Entry 8K7B (electron microscopy, 3.90 A resolution); this record covers chains A and B.

[Chain A (and B)]
Molecule: ATP-binding cassette sub-family B member 6
From: Homo sapiens
Notes: EC 7.6.2.5; chain B of this document is another copy of the same molecule, construct and numbering; everything in this record applies to it too
UniProt: Q9NP58 (ABCB6_HUMAN); numbering as in UniProt (aligned over 238-827)
Chain sequence (590 residues; each row starts with the number of its first residue):
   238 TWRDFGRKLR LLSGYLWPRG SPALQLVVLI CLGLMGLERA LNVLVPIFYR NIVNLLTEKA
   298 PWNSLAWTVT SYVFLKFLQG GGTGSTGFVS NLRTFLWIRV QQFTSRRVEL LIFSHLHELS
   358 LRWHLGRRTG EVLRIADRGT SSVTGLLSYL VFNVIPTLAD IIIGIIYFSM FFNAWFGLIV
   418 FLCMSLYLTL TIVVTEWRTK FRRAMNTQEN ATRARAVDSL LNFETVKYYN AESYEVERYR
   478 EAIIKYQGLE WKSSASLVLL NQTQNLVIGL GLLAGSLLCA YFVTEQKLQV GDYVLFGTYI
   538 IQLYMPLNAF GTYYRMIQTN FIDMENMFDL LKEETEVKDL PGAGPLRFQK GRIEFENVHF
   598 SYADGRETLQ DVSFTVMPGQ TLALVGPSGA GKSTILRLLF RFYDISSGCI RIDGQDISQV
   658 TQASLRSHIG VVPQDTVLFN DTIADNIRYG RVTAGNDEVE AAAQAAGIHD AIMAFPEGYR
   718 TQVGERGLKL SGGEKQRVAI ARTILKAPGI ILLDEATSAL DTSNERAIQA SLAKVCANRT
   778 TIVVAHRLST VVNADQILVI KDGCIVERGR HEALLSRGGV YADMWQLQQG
Construct notes: engineered mutation A546 (Trp in Q9NP58)
UniProt features mapped onto this chain:
  - binding site (ATP): Y599, G623 to R634
  - natural variant: R276 (R276W: May be a modifier of disease severity in porphyria patients), S322 (S322R: In DUH3), L356 (L356P: In DUH3), R375 (R375Q: In PSHK2; R375W: In PSHK2), Y424 (Y424H: In DUH3), A453 (A453V: In DUH3), A492 (A492T: May be a modifier of disease severity in porphyria patients), T521 (T521S: May be a modifier of disease severity in porphyria patients), Q555 (Q555K: In DUH3), G579 (G579E: In DUH3), G588 (G588S: May be a modifier of disease severity in porphyria patients), A681 (A681T: May be a modifier of disease severity in porphyria patients), 2 further natural variant entries in UniProt
  - mutagenesis: Y286 (Y286A: Loss of substrate-stimulate ATPase activity. Impairs protein expression), N447 (N447Q: Does not affect N-glycosylation. Does not affect N-glycosylation; when associated with Q-498; Q-677 and Q-775. Does not affect trafficking from endoplasmic reticulum ...), N498 (N498Q: Does not affect N-glycosylation. Does not affect N-glycosylation; when associated with Q-447; Q-677 and Q-775. Does not affect trafficking from endoplasmic reticulum ...), V531 (V531A: Loss of substrate-stimulate ATPase activity. Impairs protein expression), M542 (M542A: Loss of substrate-stimulate ATPase activity), K629 (K629A: Abolishes ATP hydrolysis. Abolishes coproporphyrin III transport; K629M: Does not affect subcellular location in early melanosome and lysosome ...), N677 (N677Q: Does not affect N-glycosylation. Does not affect N-glycosylation; when associated with Q-447; Q-498; and Q-775. Does not affect trafficking from endoplasmic reticulum ...), N775 (N775Q: Does not affect N-glycosylation. Does not affect N-glycosylation; when associated with Q-447; Q-498 and Q-677. Does not affect trafficking from endoplasmic reticulum ...)
Bound ions: Mg2+: S630, Q671 (together with ADP orthovanadate)
Small-molecule neighbours:
  - ADP orthovanadate, molecule 1: Y599, T605, S625, G626, A627, G628, K629, S630, T631, Y640, Q671, D751, H783
  - ADP orthovanadate, molecule 2: F712, K726, L727, S728, G729, G730, E731, A756
  - phosphatidylethanolamine (PEV; (1S)-2-{[(2-aminoethoxy)(hydroxy)phosphoryl]oxy}-1-[(palmitoyloxy)methyl]ethyl stearate): T238, W239, F242, L387, T432, R435, T436, R439, F547, Y551, Q555, F558
Reported in the primary citation:
  - self-association interface (contacts with another copy of this molecule): M542, Y550
  - mutagenesis - W546A (2.4-fold): decreased catalytic activity on nanodiscs
  - mutagenesis - W546A (2.7-fold): increased catalytic activity on in detergent micelles

[Chain A / chain B interface]
Residue-residue contacts (147):
  Y286(A) - Y530(B)
  Y286(A) - G534(B)
  I289(A) - Y530(B)
  L293(A) - V520(B)  hydrophobic
  W299(A) - L514(B)
  W299(A) - Y518(B)  hydrophobic
  L302(A) - A517(B)  hydrophobic
  V306(A) - S513(B)
  V310(A) - L509(B)  hydrophobic
  V310(A) - L510(B)
  K313(A) - I538(B)
  F314(A) - N502(B)
  S322(A) - N545(B)  hydrogen bond (side chain-backbone)
  S322(A) - A546(B)
  T323(A) - N498(B)
  T323(A) - N545(B)
  T323(A) - G548(B)
  G324(A) - N502(B)  hydrogen bond (backbone-side chain)
  F325(A) - Q499(B)
  N328(A) - V495(B)
  N328(A) - N498(B)
  N328(A) - Q499(B)
  F332(A) - V495(B)  hydrophobic
  I335(A) - W488(B)
  I335(A) - S491(B)
  R336(A) - W488(B)
  Q339(A) - Q484(B)
  Q339(A) - E487(B)  hydrogen bond
  R343(A) - Q484(B)
  E346(A) - Y476(B)  hydrogen bond
  L347(A) - Y476(B)  hydrophobic
  L347(A) - R477(B)
  L353(A) - L457(B)  hydrophobic
  H354(A) - S456(B)
  H354(A) - L457(B)
  L362(A) - F460(B)  hydrophobic
  L362(A) - K726(B)
  R364(A) - L457(B)  hydrogen bond (side chain-backbone)
  R364(A) - F460(B)
  R365(A) - N677(B)
  T366(A) - L458(B)
  T366(A) - E722(B)  hydrogen bond
  L370(A) - V454(B)  hydrophobic
  R371(A) - D374(B)  salt bridge
  R375(A) - D374(B)  salt bridge
  R452(A) - F676(B)
  R452(A) - Y686(B)
  V454(A) - L370(B)  hydrophobic
  D455(A) - F676(B)
  D455(A) - N677(B)
  S456(A) - H354(B)  hydrogen bond (backbone-side chain)
  L457(A) - L353(B)  hydrophobic
  L457(A) - R364(B)  hydrogen bond (backbone-side chain)
  L457(A) - L370(B)  hydrophobic
  L458(A) - R723(B)
  N459(A) - V674(B)
  F460(A) - L362(B)  hydrophobic
  F460(A) - R364(B)
  E461(A) - R634(B)  salt bridge
  T462(A) - V674(B)
  T462(A) - R739(B)
  V463(A) - H354(B)
  K464(A) - L356(B)
  Y465(A) - F637(B)
  Y465(A) - F639(B)  hydrophobic
  Y465(A) - V668(B)  hydrophobic
  Y465(A) - P670(B)  hydrophobic
  Y466(A) - R739(B)  hydrogen bond
  Y466(A) - T740(B)
  E472(A) - Y686(B)  hydrogen bond
  Y476(A) - E346(B)  hydrogen bond
  Y476(A) - L347(B)  hydrophobic
  Y476(A) - F350(B)  hydrophobic
  R477(A) - L347(B)
  Q484(A) - Q339(B)
  Q484(A) - S342(B)
  Q484(A) - R343(B)
  E487(A) - Q339(B)  hydrogen bond
  W488(A) - I335(B)
  W488(A) - R336(B)
  S491(A) - I335(B)
  N498(A) - T323(B)
  N498(A) - N328(B)
  Q499(A) - F325(B)
  N502(A) - F314(B)
  N502(A) - G324(B)  hydrogen bond (side chain-backbone)
  L510(A) - V310(B)
  S513(A) - V306(B)
  L514(A) - W299(B)
  L514(A) - V306(B)  hydrophobic
  A517(A) - W299(B)
  A517(A) - L302(B)  hydrophobic
  Y518(A) - W299(B)  hydrophobic
  V520(A) - L293(B)  hydrophobic
  Y530(A) - Y286(B)
  Y530(A) - I289(B)
  G534(A) - Y286(B)
  I538(A) - K313(B)
  N545(A) - T323(B)  hydrogen bond
  T549(A) - S322(B)
  Y550(A) - Y550(B)  hydrogen bond
  R552(A) - T331(B)
  R603(A) - A711(B)  hydrogen bond (side chain-backbone)
  R603(A) - F712(B)
  R603(A) - P713(B)
  P624(A) - D758(B)
  S625(A) - R734(B)  hydrogen bond
  S625(A) - D758(B)
  F637(A) - Y465(B)
  F639(A) - K464(B)
  F639(A) - Y465(B)  hydrophobic
  A660(A) - N467(B)
  P670(A) - Y465(B)  hydrophobic
  D672(A) - L725(B)
  V674(A) - N459(B)
  V674(A) - T462(B)
  F676(A) - R452(B)
  F676(A) - N459(B)
  N677(A) - R365(B)
  N677(A) - D455(B)
  Y686(A) - Y466(B)  hydrophobic
  Y686(A) - A468(B)
  Y686(A) - E472(B)  hydrogen bond
  A711(A) - R603(B)  hydrogen bond (backbone-side chain)
  F712(A) - R603(B)
  P713(A) - R603(B)
  E722(A) - R364(B)
  E722(A) - R365(B)
  E722(A) - T366(B)  hydrogen bond
  R723(A) - L458(B)  hydrogen bond (side chain-backbone)
  K726(A) - L362(B)
  R734(A) - S625(B)  hydrogen bond
  R739(A) - T462(B)
  R739(A) - Y466(B)  hydrogen bond
  T740(A) - Y466(B)
  A756(A) - H783(B)
  D758(A) - P624(B)
  D758(A) - S625(B)
  D758(A) - H783(B)
  T759(A) - L824(B)
  R763(A) - L824(B)  hydrogen bond (side chain-backbone)
  H783(A) - A756(B)  hydrogen bond (side chain-backbone)
  H783(A) - D758(B)
  R784(A) - R784(B)
  L824(A) - R763(B)  hydrogen bond (backbone-side chain)
  Q825(A) - T759(B)
  Q825(A) - R763(B)
Other interface residues (no listed pair), chain A (132 interface residues in all): G318, T331, F350, L356, L358, V369, D374, R450, A453, A468, E469, Y471, V473, I480, A492, V495, L503, G506, L509, T521, V527, V531, G548, G623, R663, V668, Q671, L675, V689, L725, G729, A736, K743, L757, M821, Q826
Other interface residues (no listed pair), chain B (130 interface residues in all): G317, F332, R375, R450, A453, E461, V463, E469, Y471, V473, I480, A492, L503, T521, V527, V531, M542, T549, G623, Q671, L675, V689, G729, A736, K743, L757, S760, N761, Q825, Q826

[Overview]
The interface between chain A and chain B involves 132 residues on one side and 130 on the other, with 26
hydrogen bonds and 3 salt bridges. Polar contacts include R371(A)-D374(B), R375(A)-D374(B) and
E461(A)-R634(B). The paper reports that W546A of chain A reduces catalytic activity on nanodiscs; a
self-association interface involving M542(A) and Y550(A).
Chain A and chain B are both ATP-binding cassette sub-family B member 6 (Homo sapiens); the structure,
post-occluded structure of human ABCB6 W546A mutant (ADP/VO4-bound), was determined by electron microscopy
together with 8K7C from the same study.
